9B2T - chains J and B of the 11 polymer chains in the assembly; structure by electron microscopy, 2.99 A resolution.

Chain J:
Molecule: 601 DNA
Organism: synthetic construct
Sequence (185 nucleotides; row label = number of the first residue in the row; numbers below 1 keep their minus sign (DG-92 is residue -92)):
   -92 GTCGCTGTTC GCGACCGGCA ATCGATGTAT ATATCTGACA CGTGCCTGGA GACTAGGGAG
   -32 TAATCCCCTT GGCGGTTAAA ACGCGGGGGA CAGCGCGTAC GTGCGTTTAA GCGGTGCTAG
    28 AGCTGTCTAC GACCAATTGA GCGGCCTCGG CACCGGGATT CTGATGGGCG GCCGCGTATA
    88 GGGTC
Not modelled in the structure: -92 to -79, 79-92

Chain B:
Protein: Histone H4
Organism: Xenopus laevis
UniProt: P62799 (H4_XENLA); residues 0-102 here correspond to UniProt positions 1-103 (UniProt number = residue number + 1)
Amino-acid sequence (103 residues; each row starts with the number of its first residue; numbering starts at 0):
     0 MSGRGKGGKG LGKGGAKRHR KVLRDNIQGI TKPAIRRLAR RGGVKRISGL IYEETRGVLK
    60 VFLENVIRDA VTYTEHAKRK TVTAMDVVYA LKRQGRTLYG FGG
Not modelled in the structure: 0-19
UniProt features mapped onto this chain:
  - DNA-binding region: Lys16 to Lys20
  - modified residue: Ser1 (N-acetylserine), Arg3 (Asymmetric dimethylarginine), Lys5 (N6-(2-hydroxyisobutyryl)lysine), Lys8 (N6-(2-hydroxyisobutyryl)lysine), Lys12 (N6-(2-hydroxyisobutyryl)lysine), Lys16 (N6-(2-hydroxyisobutyryl)lysine), Lys20 (N6,N6,N6-trimethyllysine), Lys31 (N6-(2-hydroxyisobutyryl)lysine), Lys44 (N6-(2-hydroxyisobutyryl)lysine), Ser47 (Phosphoserine), Tyr51 (Phosphotyrosine), Lys59 (N6-(2-hydroxyisobutyryl)lysine), Lys77 (N6-(2-hydroxyisobutyryl)lysine), Lys79 (N6-(2-hydroxyisobutyryl)lysine), Tyr88 (Phosphotyrosine), Lys91 (N6-(2-hydroxyisobutyryl)lysine)
  - cross-link (Glycyl lysine isopeptide (Lys-Gly)): Lys31 (interchain with G-Cter in UFM1), Lys91 (interchain with G-Cter in ubiquitin)

Chain J / chain B interface:
Contacting residue pairs (11; chain J residue first):
  DC7(J) with Arg45(B), sugar contact; Ile46(B), sugar contact; Ser47(B), hydrogen bond to the phosphate; Gly48(B), hydrogen bond to the phosphate
  DG8(J) with Arg35(B), salt bridge to the phosphate; Arg45(B), phosphate contact; Ile46(B), hydrogen bond to the phosphate
  DG27(J) with Lys79(B), salt bridge to the phosphate
  DA28(J) with Arg78(B), phosphate contact; Lys79(B), hydrogen bond to the phosphate; Thr80(B), hydrogen bond to the phosphate
Also at the interface, not in a pair above, chain B (9 interface residues in all): Lys44

Summary:
The interface between chain J and chain B involves 4 residues on one side and 9 on the other, with 5 hydrogen
bonds and 2 salt bridges. Polar contacts include DC7(J)-Ser47(B), DC7(J)-Gly48(B) and DG8(J)-Ile46(B). UniProt
lists a DNA-binding region on chain B.
Chain J is 601 DNA (synthetic construct) and chain B is Histone H4 (Xenopus laevis); the structure, Haspin
bound to nucleosome in position 2, was determined by electron microscopy, deposited together with 9B2S and
9B2U.
